PDB entry 5JR2 | X-ray diffraction, 1.75 A resolution | chains A and E

Chain A:
Molecule: Ephrin type-A receptor 4
Organism: Homo sapiens
Notes: EC 2.7.10.1
Reference sequence: P54764 (EPHA4_HUMAN); numbering as in UniProt (aligned over 29-204)
Chain sequence (179 residues; each row starts with the number of its first residue):
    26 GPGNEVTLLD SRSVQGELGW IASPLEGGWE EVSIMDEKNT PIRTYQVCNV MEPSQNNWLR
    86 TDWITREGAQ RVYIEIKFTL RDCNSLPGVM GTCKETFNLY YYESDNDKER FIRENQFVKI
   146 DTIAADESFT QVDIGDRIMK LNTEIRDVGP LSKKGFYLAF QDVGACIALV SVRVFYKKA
Differences from the reference sequence: expression tag (26-28); engineered mutation Ala204 (Cys in P54764)
Disulfides: Cys73-Cys191, Cys108-Cys118
Ligand contacts:
  - hexane-1,6-diol (HEZ), molecule 1: Ser48, Asn81, Trp83, Arg85, Ile137, Arg138, Glu139, Phe142
  - hexane-1,6-diol (HEZ), molecule 2: Tyr98, Ile170, Arg171, Asp172, Lys202
UniProt features mapped onto this chain:
  - mutagenesis: Gln40 (Q40A: 10-fold reduced affinity for EFNB2; when associated with A-42), Glu42 (E42A: 10-fold reduced affinity for EFNB2; when associated with A-40)
From the paper describing this entry:
  - mutagenesis - E77A: unchanged binding to APYd3 peptide (chain E)

Chain E:
Molecule: APYd3 peptide
Chain sequence (13 residues; row label = number of the first residue in the row):
     1 XPYCVYRXSW SCX
Modified residues: BAL (beta-alanine) at position 1; BAL (beta-alanine) at position 8; NH2 (amino group) at position 13
Disulfides: Cys4-Cys12
From the paper describing this entry:
  - conformationally variable residues: Pro2

Interface between chain A and chain E:
Pairs across the interface - 29 pairs, chain A then chain E:
  Val57(A) with Arg7(E)
  Ile59(A) with Tyr6(E), hydrophobic; Arg7(E); BAL_8(E)
  Gln71(A) with Val5(E); Tyr6(E), hydrogen bond (side chain-backbone)
  Cys73(A) with BAL_1(E); Pro2(E); Tyr3(E), hydrogen bond (backbone-backbone); Cys4(E)
  Asn74(A) with BAL_1(E), hydrogen bond (side chain-backbone)
  Val75(A) with Tyr3(E), hydrophobic
  Glu77(A) with BAL_1(E), hydrogen bond (side chain-backbone)
  Thr104(A) with Tyr6(E); Trp10(E), hydrogen bond
  Leu105(A) with Trp10(E)
  Arg106(A) with Trp10(E)
  Leu111(A) with Tyr3(E), hydrophobic; Cys4(E), hydrophobic
  Pro112(A) with Tyr3(E), hydrogen bond (backbone-side chain)
  Arg162(A) with BAL_8(E); Ser9(E), hydrogen bond
  Met164(A) with Tyr6(E)
  Leu166(A) with Tyr6(E)
  Cys191(A) with Cys4(E), hydrophobic; Trp10(E), hydrophobic
  Ile192(A) with Trp10(E)
  Ala193(A) with Tyr6(E), hydrophobic; Trp10(E)
Interface residues without a listed pair, chain A (21 interface residues in all): Met115, Lys165, Val195
Interface residues without a listed pair, chain E (11 interface residues in all): Cys12
From the paper, about this interface:
  - interface residues, chain A: Asn74(A), Glu77(A)

In short:
21 residues of chain A and 11 residues of chain E are in contact; the contacts include 7 hydrogen bonds. Polar
contacts include Gln71(A)-Tyr6(E), Asn74(A)-BAL_1(E) and Glu77(A)-BAL_1(E). Ligands of chain A:
hexane-1,6-diol. From the paper: E77A of chain A leaves binding to APYd3 peptide (chain E) unchanged;
interface residues Asn74(A) and Glu77(A).
Chain A is Ephrin type-A receptor 4 (Homo sapiens) and chain E is APYd3 peptide; the structure, Crystal
structure of the EphA4 LBD in complex with APYd3 peptide inhibitor, was determined by X-ray diffraction.
